7K63 - chains C and J of the 13 polymer chains in the assembly; structure by electron microscopy, 3.03 A resolution.

# Chain C
Molecule: Histone H2A type 1-B/E
Source organism: Homo sapiens
UniProtKB: P04908 (H2A1B_HUMAN); residues 0-129 here correspond to UniProt positions 1-130 (UniProt number = residue number + 1)
Sequence (130 residues; numbered 0 to 129; the number before each row is that of its first residue; numbering starts at 0):
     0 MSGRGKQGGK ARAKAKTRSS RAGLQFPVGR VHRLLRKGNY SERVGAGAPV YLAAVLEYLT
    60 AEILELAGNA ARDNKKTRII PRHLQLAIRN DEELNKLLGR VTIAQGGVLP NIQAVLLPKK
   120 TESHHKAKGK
Not modelled in the structure: 0-9, 119-129
Curated features (UniProtKB/Swiss-Prot):
  - modified residue: Ser1 (N-acetylserine), Arg3 (Citrulline), Lys5 (N6-(2-hydroxyisobutyryl)lysine), Lys9 (N6-(2-hydroxyisobutyryl)lysine), Lys13 (N6-(beta-hydroxybutyryl)lysine), Lys36 (N6-(2-hydroxyisobutyryl)lysine), Lys74 (N6-(2-hydroxyisobutyryl)lysine), Lys75 (N6-(2-hydroxyisobutyryl)lysine), Lys95 (N6-(2-hydroxyisobutyryl)lysine), Gln104 (N5-methylglutamine), Lys118 (N6-(2-hydroxyisobutyryl)lysine), Lys119 (N6-crotonyllysine), Thr120 (Phosphothreonine), Lys125 (N6-crotonyllysine)
  - cross-link (Glycyl lysine isopeptide (Lys-Gly)): Lys13 (interchain with G-Cter in ubiquitin), Lys15 (interchain with G-Cter in ubiquitin), Lys119 (interchain with G-Cter in ubiquitin)

# Chain J
Molecule: 197-nt DNA strand
Source organism: Homo sapiens
Sequence (197 nucleotides; each row starts with the number of its first residue):
     1 GGGGTGGTCG CTGTTCAATA CATGCACAGG ATGTATATAT CTGACACGTG CCTGGAGACT
    61 AGGGAGTAAT CCCCTTGGCG GTTAAAACGC GGGGGACAGC GCGTACGTGC GTTTAAGCGG
   121 TGCTAGAGCT GTCTACGACC AATTGAGCGG CCTCGGCACC GGGATTCTCC AGGGCGGCCG
   181 CGTATAGGGT CCAGCCC

# Interface between chain C and chain J
Residue-residue contacts (17):
  Arg11(C) - DG55(J)  base contact
  Arg11(C) - DA56(J)  hydrogen bond to the base
  Arg11(C) - DG57(J)  sugar contact
  Ala12(C) - DG57(J)  phosphate contact
  Ala12(C) - DA58(J)  hydrogen bond to the phosphate
  Ala14(C) - DA56(J)  phosphate contact
  Ala14(C) - DG57(J)  sugar contact
  Lys15(C) - DA56(J)  phosphate contact
  Lys15(C) - DG57(J)  hydrogen bond to the phosphate
  Thr16(C) - DA56(J)  sugar contact
  Arg17(C) - DA56(J)  salt bridge to the phosphate
  Arg20(C) - DG57(J)  salt bridge to the phosphate
  Gly28(C) - DA56(J)  phosphate contact
  Arg32(C) - DG55(J)  salt bridge to the phosphate
  Arg42(C) - DG64(J)  sugar contact
  Arg77(C) - DC45(J)  sugar contact
  Arg77(C) - DA46(J)  phosphate contact
Other interface residues (no listed pair), chain C (15 interface residues in all): Ala10, Lys13, Arg29, Glu41
Other interface residues (no listed pair), chain J (8 interface residues in all): DG62

# Summary
15 residues of chain C face 8 of chain J across their interface; the contacts include 3 hydrogen bonds and 3
salt bridges. Polar pairs include Arg11(C)-DA56(J), Ala12(C)-DA58(J) and Lys15(C)-DG57(J).
Here chain C is Histone H2A type 1-B/E and chain J is a 197-nt DNA strand, both from Homo sapiens. Entry 7K63
(Cryo-EM structure of a chromatosome containing chimeric linker histone gH1.10-ncH1.4) was determined by
electron microscopy together with 7K5X, 7K5Y, 7K60 and 7K61 from the same study.
